PDB entry 1XPB | X-ray diffraction, 1.90 A resolution | chain A

[Chain A]
Name: Beta-lactamase
From: Escherichia coli
Notes: EC 3.5.2.6
UniProtKB: P62593 (BLAT_ECOLI); the construct lacks a stretch of the UniProt sequence and is renumbered around it, so the offset changes along the chain: 26-51 = UniProt 24-49; 52-56 = UniProt 51-55; 58-238 = UniProt 56-236; 240-252 = UniProt 237-249; 1 more segments
Sequence (263 residues; row label = number of the first residue in the row; note: 3 numbers in that range are skipped by the numbering (no residue carries them; nothing is unmodelled there)):
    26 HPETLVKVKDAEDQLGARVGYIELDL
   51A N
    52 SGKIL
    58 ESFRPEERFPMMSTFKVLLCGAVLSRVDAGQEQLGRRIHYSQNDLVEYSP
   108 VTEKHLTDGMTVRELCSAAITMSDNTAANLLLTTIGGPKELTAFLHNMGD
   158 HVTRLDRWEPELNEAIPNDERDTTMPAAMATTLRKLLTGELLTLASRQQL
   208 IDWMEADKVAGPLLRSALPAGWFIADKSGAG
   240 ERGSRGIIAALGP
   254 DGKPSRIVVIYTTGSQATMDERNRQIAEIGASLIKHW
Cystine bridges: Cys77-Cys123
Curated features (UniProtKB/Swiss-Prot):
  - active site: Ser70 (Acyl-ester intermediate), Glu168 (Proton acceptor)
  - binding site (substrate): Lys234 to Gly236

[Overview]
Curated annotation (UniProt) lists active-site residues Ser70 and Glu168 and 3 substrate-binding residues.
Chain A is Beta-lactamase (Escherichia coli); the structure, Structure of beta-lactamase TEM1, was determined
by X-ray diffraction, deposited together with 1ESU.
